Entry 1K23 (X-ray diffraction, 3.00 A resolution); this record covers chains A and B.

== Chain A (and B) ==
Name: Manganese-dependent inorganic pyrophosphatase
From: Bacillus subtilis
Notes: EC 3.6.1.1; chain B of this document is another copy of the same molecule, construct and numbering; everything in this record applies to it too
UniProtKB: P37487 (PPAC_BACSU); residues 1-309 here = UniProt positions 1-309
Sequence (309 residues; each row starts with the number of its first residue):
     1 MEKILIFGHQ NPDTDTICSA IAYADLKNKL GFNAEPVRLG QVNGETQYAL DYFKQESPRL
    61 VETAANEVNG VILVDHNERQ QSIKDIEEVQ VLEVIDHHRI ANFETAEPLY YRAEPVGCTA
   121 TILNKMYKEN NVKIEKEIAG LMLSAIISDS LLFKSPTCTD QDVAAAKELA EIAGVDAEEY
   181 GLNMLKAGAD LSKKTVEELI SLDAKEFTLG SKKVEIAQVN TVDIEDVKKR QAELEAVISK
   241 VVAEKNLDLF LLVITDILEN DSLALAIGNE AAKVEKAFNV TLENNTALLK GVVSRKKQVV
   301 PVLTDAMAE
Not modelled in the structure: 308-309
Differences from the reference sequence: modified residue (1, 126, 142, 184, 307)
Modified positions: Mse1, Mse126, Mse142, Mse184, Mse307 (selenomethionine; parent Met)
Bound ions: Mn2+ site 1: His9, Asp13, Asp75; Mn2+ site 2: Asp15, Asp75, His97, Asp149
Swiss-Prot annotation at these positions:
  - binding site (Mn(2+)): His9, Asp13, Asp15, Asp75, His97, Asp149

== Chain A / chain B interface ==
Contacting residue pairs (38):
  His97(A) - Pro108(B)
  His98(A) - Pro108(B)
  Arg99(A) - Thr105(B)  hydrogen bond (side chain-backbone)
  Arg99(A) - Ala106(B)
  Arg99(A) - Glu107(B)
  Arg99(A) - Pro108(B)
  Ile100(A) - Glu104(B)
  Ile100(A) - Thr105(B)  hydrogen bond (backbone-backbone)
  Ile100(A) - Tyr111(B)  hydrophobic
  Ala101(A) - Glu104(B)
  Phe103(A) - Ile100(B)  hydrophobic
  Glu104(A) - Ile100(B)
  Glu104(A) - Ala101(B)
  Glu104(A) - Asn102(B)
  Thr105(A) - Arg99(B)  hydrogen bond (backbone-side chain)
  Thr105(A) - Ile100(B)  hydrogen bond (backbone-backbone)
  Ala106(A) - Arg99(B)
  Glu107(A) - Arg99(B)
  Pro108(A) - His97(B)
  Leu109(A) - Ala113(B)
  Leu109(A) - Glu114(B)
  Leu109(A) - Pro115(B)
  Tyr110(A) - Ala113(B)
  Tyr110(A) - Glu114(B)
  Tyr110(A) - Pro115(B)
  Tyr111(A) - Ile100(B)  hydrophobic
  Tyr111(A) - Tyr111(B)
  Tyr111(A) - Arg112(B)
  Tyr111(A) - Ala113(B)  hydrogen bond (backbone-backbone)
  Arg112(A) - Tyr111(B)
  Ala113(A) - Leu109(B)
  Ala113(A) - Tyr110(B)
  Ala113(A) - Tyr111(B)  hydrogen bond (backbone-backbone)
  Glu114(A) - Leu109(B)
  Glu114(A) - Tyr110(B)
  Pro115(A) - Leu109(B)
  Pro115(A) - Tyr110(B)
  Glu129(A) - Glu129(B)
Interface residues without a listed pair, chain A (20 interface residues in all): Asn102
Interface residues without a listed pair, chain B (20 interface residues in all): His98, Phe103

== Overview ==
Chain A and chain B each contribute 20 residues to their interface; the contacts include 6 hydrogen bonds.
Polar pairs include Arg99(A)-Thr105(B), Ile100(A)-Thr105(B) and Tyr111(A)-Ala113(B). His9(A), Asp13(A) and
Asp75(A) form the Mn2+ site 1. Curated annotation (UniProt) lists 6 Mn2+-binding residues on chain A.
Chain A and chain B are both Manganese-dependent inorganic pyrophosphatase (Bacillus subtilis); the structure,
Inorganic Pyrophosphatase (Family II) from Bacillus subtilis, was determined by X-ray diffraction, deposited
together with 1K20.
